PDB entry 5TYD | X-ray diffraction, 1.90 A resolution | chains A and T of the 4 polymer chains in the assembly

# Chain A
Protein: DNA-directed DNA/RNA polymerase mu
From: Homo sapiens
Notes: EC 2.7.7.7
UniProtKB: Q9NP87 (DPOLM_HUMAN); residue numbers follow UniProt; this construct covers 132-397, 410-494
Chain sequence (356 residues; each row starts with the number of its first residue; note: 12 numbers in that range are skipped by the numbering (no residue carries them; nothing is unmodelled there)):
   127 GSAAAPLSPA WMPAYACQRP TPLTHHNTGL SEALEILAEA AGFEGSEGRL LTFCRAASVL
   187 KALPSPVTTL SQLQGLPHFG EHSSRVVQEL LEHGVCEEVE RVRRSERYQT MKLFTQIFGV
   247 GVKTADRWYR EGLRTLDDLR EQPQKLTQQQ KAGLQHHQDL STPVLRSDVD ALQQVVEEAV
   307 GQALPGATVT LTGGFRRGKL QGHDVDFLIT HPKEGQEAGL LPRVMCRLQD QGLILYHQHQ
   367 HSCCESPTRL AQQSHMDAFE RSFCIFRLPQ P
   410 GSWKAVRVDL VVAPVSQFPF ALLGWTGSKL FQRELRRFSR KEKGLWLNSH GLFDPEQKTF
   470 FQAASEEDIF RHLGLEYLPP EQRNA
Disordered / not traced: 127-136, 365-384
Glycans and other covalent adducts: 2,3-dihydroxy-1,4-dithiobutane (DTT) linked to Cys180
Sequence notes: expression tag (127-131); conflict Gly410 (Pro in Q9NP87)
Metal / ion sites: Na+: Thr241, Ile243, Val246 (shared with 1 residue of chain P); Mg2+ site 1: Asp330, Asp332, Asp418 (together with dTTP) (shared with 2 residues of chain P); Mg2+ site 2: Asp330, Asp332 (together with dTTP, pyrophosphate) (shared with 1 residue of chain P)
Small-molecule neighbours: pyrophosphate / dTTP: Gly319, Gly320, Arg323, Lys325, Gly328, His329, Asp330, Asp332, Gly433, Trp434, Thr435, Gly436, Ser437, Lys438, Gln441
Curated features (UniProtKB/Swiss-Prot):
  - region: Arg323 to Asp332 (Involved in ssDNA binding)
  - binding site (Mg(2+)): Asp330, Asp332, Asp418
  - site: Gly433 (Responsible for the low discrimination between dNTP and rNTP)
From the paper describing this entry:
  - conformationally variable residues (side-chain flip): His329

# Chain T
Molecule: 9-nt DNA strand
Sequence (9 nucleotides; numbered 1 to 9; the number before each row is that of its first residue):
     1 CGGCATACG

# How chain A and chain T interact
Pairs across the interface - 23 pairs, chain A then chain T:
  Gly174(A) with DC4(T), base contact
  Leu177(A) with DC4(T), phosphate contact; DA5(T), phosphate contact
  Phe385(A) with DG9(T), phosphate contact
  Glu386(A) with DC8(T), phosphate contact; DG9(T), hydrogen bond to the phosphate
  Arg387(A) with DA7(T), hydrogen bond to the base; DC8(T), hydrogen bond to the sugar; DG9(T), hydrogen bond to the phosphate
  Phe389(A) with DG9(T), sugar contact
  Lys438(A) with DA5(T), base contact
  Arg442(A) with DA5(T), salt bridge to the phosphate
  Arg445(A) with DA5(T), hydrogen bond to the base; DT6(T), hydrogen bond to the base
  Arg446(A) with DA5(T), sugar contact
  Arg449(A) with DT6(T), salt bridge to the phosphate
  Lys450(A) with DG3(T), hydrogen bond to the phosphate; DC4(T), salt bridge to the phosphate
  Leu456(A) with DT6(T), sugar contact
  Asn457(A) with DT6(T), phosphate contact; DA7(T), hydrogen bond to the phosphate
  His459(A) with DA7(T), phosphate contact; DC8(T), salt bridge to the phosphate
Other interface residues (no listed pair), chain A (17 interface residues in all): Arg181, Gln364

# In short
The interface between chain A and chain T involves 17 residues on one side and 7 on the other; the contacts
include 8 hydrogen bonds and 4 salt bridges. Polar contacts include Arg387(A)-DA7(T), Arg445(A)-DA5(T) and
Arg445(A)-DT6(T). Chain A binds pyrophosphate / dTTP. UniProt lists 3 Mg2+-binding residues on chain A. The
paper reports conformational variability at His329(A).
Chain A is DNA-directed DNA/RNA polymerase mu (Homo sapiens) and chain T is a 9-nt DNA strand; the structure,
DNA Polymerase Mu Reactant Complex, 10 mM Mg2+ (45 min), was determined by X-ray diffraction, deposited
together with 5TXX, 5TXZ, 5TYB, 5TYC, 5TYE, 5TYF and 7 further entries.
